Entry 4QWG (X-ray diffraction, 2.60 A resolution); this record covers chains K and W of the 28 polymer chains in the assembly.

== Chain K ==
Molecule: Proteasome subunit beta type-5
Organism: Saccharomyces cerevisiae
UniProt: P30656 (PSB5_YEAST); residues 1-212 here correspond to UniProt positions 76-287 (UniProt number = residue number + 75)
Sequence (212 residues; numbered 1 to 212; the number before each row is that of its first residue):
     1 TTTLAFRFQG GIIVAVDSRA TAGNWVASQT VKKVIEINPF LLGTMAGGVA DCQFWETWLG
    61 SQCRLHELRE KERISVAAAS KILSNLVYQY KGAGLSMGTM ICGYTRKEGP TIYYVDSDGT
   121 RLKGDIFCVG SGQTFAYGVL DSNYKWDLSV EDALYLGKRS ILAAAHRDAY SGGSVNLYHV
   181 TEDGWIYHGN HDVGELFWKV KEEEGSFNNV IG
Glycans and other covalent adducts: CARFILZOMIB, bound form (3BV) linked to T1
Sequence notes: engineered mutation V49 (Ala124 in P30656)
Metal / ion sites: Mg2+: A165, D168, S171 (shared with D204(W) of chain W)
Ligand contacts: CARFILZOMIB, bound form (3BV; N-{(2S)-2-[(morpholin-4-ylacetyl)amino]-4-phenylbutanoyl}-L-leucyl-N-[(2R,3S,4S)-1,3-dihydroxy-2,6-dimethylheptan-4-yl]-L-phenylalaninamide): R19, A20, T21, A22, A27, V31, K33, M45, A46, G47, G48, V49, S96, S131, Y170

== Chain W ==
Molecule: Proteasome subunit beta type-3
Organism: Saccharomyces cerevisiae
UniProt: P25451 (PSB3_YEAST); residues 0-204 here correspond to UniProt positions 1-205 (UniProt number = residue number + 1)
Sequence (205 residues; numbered 0 to 204; the number before each row is that of its first residue; numbering starts at 0):
     0 MSDPSSINGG IVVAMTGKDC VAIACDLRLG SQSLGVSNKF EKIFHYGHVF LGITGLATDV
    60 TTLNEMFRYK TNLYKLKEER AIEPETFTQL VSSSLYERRF GPYFVGPVVA GINSKSGKPF
   120 IAGFDLIGCI DEAKDFIVSG TASDQLFGMC ESLYEPNLEP EDLFETISQA LLNAADRDAL
   180 SGWGAVVYII KKDEVVKRYL KMRQD
Not modelled in the structure: 0
Metal / ion sites: Mg2+: D204 (shared with A165(K), D168(K), S171(K) of chain K)
Ligand contacts: CARFILZOMIB, bound form (3BV; N-{(2S)-2-[(morpholin-4-ylacetyl)amino]-4-phenylbutanoyl}-L-leucyl-N-[(2R,3S,4S)-1,3-dihydroxy-2,6-dimethylheptan-4-yl]-L-phenylalaninamide): S4, R98, D124, L125, I126, C128
Swiss-Prot annotation at these positions:
  - modified residue: S30 (Phosphoserine)
  - cross-link: K69 (Glycyl lysine isopeptide (Lys-Gly) (interchain with G-Cter in ubiquitin))

== Chain K / chain W interface ==
Pairs across the interface (42):
  R19(K) - D204(W)  salt bridge
  N24(K) - R176(W)
  N24(K) - D177(W)
  N24(K) - A178(W)  hydrogen bond (backbone-backbone)
  N24(K) - L179(W)
  W25(K) - Q144(W)
  W25(K) - R176(W)
  V26(K) - D175(W)
  V26(K) - R176(W)  hydrogen bond (backbone-side chain)
  V26(K) - D177(W)
  V26(K) - A178(W)
  A27(K) - R176(W)  hydrogen bond (backbone-side chain)
  S28(K) - R176(W)
  Q29(K) - R202(W)
  F135(K) - L33(W)  hydrophobic
  A165(K) - D204(W)
  H166(K) - W182(W)  hydrogen bond (backbone-side chain)
  H166(K) - Q203(W)  hydrogen bond (side chain-backbone)
  R167(K) - S32(W)
  R167(K) - G34(W)  hydrogen bond (side chain-backbone)
  R167(K) - V35(W)  hydrogen bond (side chain-backbone)
  R167(K) - W182(W)
  D168(K) - S32(W)
  A169(K) - R27(W)
  A169(K) - S32(W)  hydrogen bond (backbone-backbone)
  A169(K) - A178(W)
  Y170(K) - S32(W)
  Y170(K) - A178(W)  hydrophobic
  S171(K) - D204(W)
  G172(K) - D204(W)
  G173(K) - R202(W)  hydrogen bond (backbone-side chain)
  G173(K) - D204(W)  hydrogen bond (backbone-side chain)
  D192(K) - R202(W)  salt bridge
  G194(K) - R202(W)
  F197(K) - Q203(W)
  W198(K) - K200(W)
  W198(K) - M201(W)
  W198(K) - Q203(W)
  N209(K) - N37(W)  hydrogen bond (backbone-side chain)
  N209(K) - K38(W)  hydrogen bond (backbone-side chain)
  V210(K) - Q203(W)
  I211(K) - L26(W)  hydrophobic
Interface residues without a listed pair, chain K (25 interface residues in all): V193
Interface residues without a listed pair, chain W (21 interface residues in all): Y198

== Summary ==
25 residues of chain K and 21 residues of chain W are in contact; the contacts include 12 hydrogen bonds and 2
salt bridges. Among the polar pairs are R19(K)-D204(W), D192(K)-R202(W) and V26(K)-R176(W). Ligands of chain
W: CARFILZOMIB, bound form.
Chain K is Proteasome subunit beta type-5 and chain W is Proteasome subunit beta type-3, both from
Saccharomyces cerevisiae; the structure, yCP beta5-A49V mutant in complex with carfilzomib, was determined by
X-ray diffraction, deposited together with 4QUX, 4QUY, 4QV0, 4QV1, 4QV3, 4QV4 and 42 further entries.
